Entry 5TSU (X-ray diffraction, 2.20 A resolution); this record covers chains C and D of the 4 polymer chains in the assembly.

== Chain C ==
Name: Cystathionine gamma-lyase
Source organism: Homo sapiens
Notes: EC 4.4.1.1
Reference sequence: P32929 (CGL_HUMAN); residues 2-405 here = UniProt positions 2-405
Amino-acid sequence (422 residues; row label = number of the first residue in the row; numbers below 1 keep their minus sign (Met-16 is residue -16)):
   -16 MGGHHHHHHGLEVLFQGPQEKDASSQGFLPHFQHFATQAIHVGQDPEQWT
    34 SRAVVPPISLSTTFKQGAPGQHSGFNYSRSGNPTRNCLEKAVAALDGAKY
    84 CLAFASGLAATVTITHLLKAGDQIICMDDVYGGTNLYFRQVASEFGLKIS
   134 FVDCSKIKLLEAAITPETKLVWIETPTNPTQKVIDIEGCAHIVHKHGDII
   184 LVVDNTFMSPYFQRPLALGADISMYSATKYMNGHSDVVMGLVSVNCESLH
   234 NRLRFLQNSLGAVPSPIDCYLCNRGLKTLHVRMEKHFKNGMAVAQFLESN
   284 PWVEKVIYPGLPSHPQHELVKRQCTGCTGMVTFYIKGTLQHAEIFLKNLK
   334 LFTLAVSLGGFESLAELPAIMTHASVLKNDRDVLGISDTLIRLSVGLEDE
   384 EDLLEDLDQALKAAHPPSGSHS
Not modelled in the structure: -16 to 9, 51-55, 401-405
Sequence notes: initiating methionine (-16); expression tag (-15 to 1); engineered mutation Asn59 (Glu in P32929), Leu119 (Arg in P32929), Val339 (Glu in P32929)
Swiss-Prot annotation at these positions:
  - binding site (substrate): Arg62, Tyr114
  - modified residue: Lys212 (N6-(pyridoxal phosphate)lysine)
  - natural variant: Thr67 (T67I: In CSTNU), Gln240 (Q240E: In CSTNU)
Covalent attachments: compound LPI linked to Lys212
Ligand contacts: LPI (N-({3-hydroxy-2-methyl-5-[(phosphonooxy)methyl]pyridin-4-yl}methyl)-L-methionine): Ser89, Gly90, Leu91, Tyr114, Thr117, Glu157, Asn161, Asp187, Thr189, Phe190, Ser209, Thr211, Val221, Met222, Val339, Ser340, Leu341, Met354, Thr355, Arg375

== Chain D ==
Name: Cystathionine gamma-lyase
Source organism: Homo sapiens
Notes: EC 4.4.1.1
Reference sequence: P32929 (CGL_HUMAN); numbering as in UniProt (aligned over 2-405)
Amino-acid sequence (422 residues; each row starts with the number of its first residue; numbers below 1 keep their minus sign (Met-16 is residue -16)):
   -16 MGGHHHHHHGLEVLFQGPQEKDASSQGFLPHFQHFATQAIHVGQDPEQWT
    34 SRAVVPPISLSTTFKQGAPGQHSGFNYSRSGNPTRNCLEKAVAALDGAKY
    84 CLAFASGLAATVTITHLLKAGDQIICMDDVYGGTNLYFRQVASEFGLKIS
   134 FVDCSKIKLLEAAITPETKLVWIETPTNPTQKVIDIEGCAHIVHKHGDII
   184 LVVDNTFMSPYFQRPLALGADISMYSATKYMNGHSDVVMGLVSVNCESLH
   234 NRLRFLQNSLGAVPSPIDCYLCNRGLKTLHVRMEKHFKNGMAVAQFLESN
   284 PWVEKVIYPGLPSHPQHELVKRQCTGCTGMVTFYIKGTLQHAEIFLKNLK
   334 LFTLAVSLGGFESLAELPAIMTHASVLKNDRDVLGISDTLIRLSVGLEDE
   384 EDLLEDLDQALKAAHPPSGSHS
Not modelled in the structure: -16 to 9, 54-55, 359-362, 400-405
Sequence notes: expression tag (-16 to 1); engineered mutation Asn59 (Glu in P32929), Leu119 (Arg in P32929), Val339 (Glu in P32929)
Modified positions: Lys212 ((2S)-2-amino-6-[[3-hydroxy-2-methyl-5-(phosphonooxymethyl)pyridin-4-yl]methylideneamino]hexanoic acid; LLP)
Swiss-Prot annotation at these positions:
  - binding site (substrate): Arg62, Tyr114
  - modified residue: Lys212 (N6-(pyridoxal phosphate)lysine)
  - natural variant: Thr67 (T67I: In CSTNU), Gln240 (Q240E: In CSTNU)
Ligand contacts: LPI (N-({3-hydroxy-2-methyl-5-[(phosphonooxy)methyl]pyridin-4-yl}methyl)-L-methionine): Asn59, Tyr60, Arg62

== How chain C and chain D interact ==
Residue-residue contacts (103):
  Leu43(C) with Ser218(D); Asp219(D); Leu254(D), hydrophobic
  Ser44(C) with Ser218(D)
  Thr45(C) with Thr211(D); Ser218(D), hydrogen bond (backbone-backbone); Asp219(D); Val220(D)
  Thr46(C) with Ala338(D); Val339(D), hydrogen bond (side chain-backbone); Ser340(D)
  Phe47(C) with Ala338(D)
  Lys48(C) with Thr336(D); Leu337(D)
  Gln49(C) with Leu337(D), hydrogen bond (backbone-backbone)
  Asn59(C) with Val339(D)
  Tyr60(C) with Thr211(D); Lys212(D); Ser340(D)
  Ser61(C) with Val221(D)
  Arg62(C) with Ser89(D); Leu91(D); Tyr114(D), hydrogen bond; Lys212(D)
  Ala88(C) with Ala88(D), hydrophobic; Gly244(D); Val246(D)
  Ser89(C) with Gly244(D), hydrogen bond (side chain-backbone)
  Leu91(C) with Arg62(D); Asn241(D); Ser242(D); Leu243(D)
  Ala92(C) with Leu243(D), hydrogen bond (backbone-backbone); Gly244(D)
  Val95(C) with Leu243(D)
  Thr98(C) with Phe128(D)
  His99(C) with His99(D); Val124(D); Phe128(D)
  Leu101(C) with Glu127(D); Phe128(D)
  Lys102(C) with Glu127(D); Phe128(D)
  Ala103(C) with Glu127(D), hydrogen bond (backbone-backbone); Gly129(D)
  Tyr114(C) with Arg62(D), hydrogen bond
  Leu119(C) with Phe238(D), hydrophobic
  Tyr120(C) with Leu243(D), hydrophobic
  Gln123(C) with Phe238(D)
  Val124(C) with His99(D); Phe238(D), hydrophobic
  Glu127(C) with Leu101(D); Lys102(D); Ala103(D), hydrogen bond (backbone-backbone)
  Phe128(C) with His99(D); Leu101(D); Lys102(D); Phe128(D)
  Gly129(C) with Ala103(D)
  Thr211(C) with Thr45(D); Tyr60(D)
  Lys212(C) with Tyr60(D)
  Ser218(C) with Leu43(D); Ser44(D); Thr45(D), hydrogen bond (backbone-backbone)
  Asp219(C) with Leu43(D); Thr45(D)
  Val220(C) with Thr45(D)
  Val221(C) with Ser61(D)
  Phe238(C) with Leu119(D), hydrophobic; Gln123(D); Val124(D), hydrophobic
  Asn241(C) with Leu91(D)
  Ser242(C) with Leu91(D); Leu119(D)
  Leu243(C) with Leu91(D); Ala92(D), hydrogen bond (backbone-backbone); Val95(D); Tyr120(D), hydrophobic
  Gly244(C) with Ala88(D); Ser89(D), hydrogen bond (backbone-side chain); Ala92(D)
  Ala245(C) with Ala245(D), hydrophobic
  Val246(C) with Ala88(D)
  Ser248(C) with Ser248(D); Asp251(D), hydrogen bond
  Ile250(C) with Ile250(D), hydrophobic
  Asp251(C) with Ser248(D), hydrogen bond; Ile250(D)
  Leu254(C) with Leu43(D), hydrophobic
  Lys330(C) with Gly50(D), hydrogen bond (side chain-backbone)
  Thr336(C) with Lys48(D)
  Leu337(C) with Phe47(D); Lys48(D); Gln49(D), hydrogen bond (backbone-backbone)
  Ala338(C) with Thr46(D); Phe47(D)
  Val339(C) with Thr46(D), hydrogen bond (backbone-side chain); Gln49(D); Asn59(D); Tyr60(D), hydrophobic
  Ser340(C) with Tyr60(D)
  Met354(C) with Gln49(D)
Interface residues without a listed pair, chain C (57 interface residues in all): Leu130, Leu239, Glu345, Leu347
Interface residues without a listed pair, chain D (56 interface residues in all): Thr98, Leu130, Leu239, Leu347, Met354

== Summary ==
Chain C and chain D form an interface of 57 and 56 residues respectively, with 17 hydrogen bonds. Among the
polar pairs are Thr46(C)-Val339(D), Arg62(C)-Tyr114(D) and Ser89(C)-Gly244(D). Chain D binds compound LPI.
Compound LPI is covalently linked to Lys212(C).
Chain C is Cystathionine gamma-lyase and chain D is Cystathionine gamma-lyase, both from Homo sapiens; the
structure, Active conformation for Engineered human cystathionine gamma lyase (E59N, R119L, E339V) to
depleting methionine, was determined by X-ray diffraction, deposited together with 5TT2.
